PDB entry 5TYW | X-ray diffraction, 1.88 A resolution | chains A and T of the 4 polymer chains in the assembly

# Chain A
Protein: DNA-directed DNA/RNA polymerase mu
Organism: Homo sapiens
Notes: EC 2.7.7.7
UniProt: Q9NP87 (DPOLM_HUMAN); numbering as in UniProt; present here: 132-397, 410-494
Sequence (356 residues; row label = number of the first residue in the row; note: 12 numbers in that range are skipped by the numbering (no residue carries them; nothing is unmodelled there)):
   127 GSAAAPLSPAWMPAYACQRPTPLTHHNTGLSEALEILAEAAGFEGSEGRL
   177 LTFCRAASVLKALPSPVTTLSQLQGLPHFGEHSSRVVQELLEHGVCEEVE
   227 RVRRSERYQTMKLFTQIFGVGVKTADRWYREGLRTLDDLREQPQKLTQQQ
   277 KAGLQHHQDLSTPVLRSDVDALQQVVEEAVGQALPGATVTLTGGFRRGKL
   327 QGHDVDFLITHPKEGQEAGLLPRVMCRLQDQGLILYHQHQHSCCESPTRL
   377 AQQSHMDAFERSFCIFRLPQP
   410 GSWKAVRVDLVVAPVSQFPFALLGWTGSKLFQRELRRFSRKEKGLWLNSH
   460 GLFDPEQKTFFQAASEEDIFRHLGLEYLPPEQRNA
Unresolved in the structure: 127-136, 365-383
Construct notes: expression tag (127-131); conflict Gly-410 (Pro in Q9NP87)
Metal / ion sites: Mn2+ site 1 near His-219 (its only coordinating residue here); Na+: Thr-241, Ile-243, Val-246 (shared with 1 residue of chain P); Mn2+ site 2: Asp-330, Asp-332, Asp-418 (together with dTTP) (shared with 2 residues of chain P); Mn2+ site 3: Asp-330, Asp-332 (together with dTTP, pyrophosphate) (shared with 1 residue of chain P); Mn2+ site 4 near Glu-386 (its only coordinating residue here)
Ligand contacts: pyrophosphate / dTTP: Gly-319, Gly-320, Arg-323, Lys-325, Gly-328, His-329, Asp-330, Asp-332, Asp-418, Gly-433, Trp-434, Thr-435, Gly-436, Ser-437, Lys-438, Gln-441
Curated features (UniProtKB/Swiss-Prot):
  - region: Arg-323 to Asp-332 (Involved in ssDNA binding)
  - binding site (Mg(2+)): Asp-330, Asp-332, Asp-418
  - site: Gly-433 (Responsible for the low discrimination between dNTP and rNTP)
Reported in the primary citation:
  - conformationally variable residues (side-chain flip): His-329

# Chain T
Molecule: 9-nt DNA strand
Sequence (9 nucleotides; row label = number of the first residue in the row):
     1 CGGCATACG
Metal / ion sites: Mn2+ near DG2 (its only coordinating residue here)

# Interface between chain A and chain T
Pairs across the interface (24):
  Gly-174(A) with DC4(T), base contact
  Leu-177(A) with DC4(T), phosphate contact; DA5(T), phosphate contact
  Gln-364(A) with DG9(T), phosphate contact
  Phe-385(A) with DG9(T), phosphate contact
  Glu-386(A) with DC8(T), sugar contact; DG9(T), hydrogen bond to the phosphate
  Arg-387(A) with DA7(T), hydrogen bond to the base; DC8(T), hydrogen bond to the sugar; DG9(T), hydrogen bond to the phosphate
  Phe-389(A) with DG9(T), sugar contact
  Lys-438(A) with DA5(T), base contact
  Arg-442(A) with DA5(T), salt bridge to the phosphate
  Arg-445(A) with DA5(T), hydrogen bond to the base; DT6(T), hydrogen bond to the base
  Arg-446(A) with DA5(T), sugar contact
  Arg-449(A) with DT6(T), salt bridge to the phosphate
  Lys-450(A) with DG3(T), hydrogen bond to the phosphate; DC4(T), salt bridge to the phosphate
  Leu-456(A) with DT6(T), sugar contact
  Asn-457(A) with DT6(T), phosphate contact; DA7(T), hydrogen bond to the phosphate
  His-459(A) with DA7(T), hydrogen bond to the phosphate; DC8(T), salt bridge to the phosphate
Interface residues without a listed pair, chain A (17 interface residues in all): Arg-181

# Overview
17 residues of chain A and 7 residues of chain T are in contact; the contacts include 9 hydrogen bonds and 4
salt bridges. Among the polar pairs are Arg-387(A)/DA7(T), Arg-445(A)/DA5(T) and Arg-445(A)/DT6(T). Chain A
binds pyrophosphate / dTTP. Curated annotation (UniProt) lists 3 Mg2+-binding residues on chain A. The paper
reports conformational variability at His-329(A).
Chain A is DNA-directed DNA/RNA polymerase mu (Homo sapiens) and chain T is a 9-nt DNA strand; the structure,
DNA Polymerase Mu Reactant Complex, Mn2+ (10 min), was determined by X-ray diffraction together with 5TXX,
5TXZ, 5TYB, 5TYC, 5TYD, 5TYE and 7 further entries from the same study.
